PDB entry 6MDM | electron microscopy, 4.40 A resolution (low resolution: residue-level contacts below are approximate; hydrogen-bond / salt-bridge calls are withheld) | chains K and L of the 11 polymer chains in the assembly

Chain K (and L):
Name: Alpha-soluble NSF attachment protein
Organism: Rattus norvegicus
Notes: chain L of this document is another copy of the same molecule, construct and numbering; everything in this record applies to it too
UniProt: P54921 (SNAA_RAT); residue numbers follow UniProt; this construct covers 1-295
Chain sequence (313 residues; numbered -17 to 295; the number before each row is that of its first residue; numbers below 1 keep their minus sign (Met-17 is residue -17)):
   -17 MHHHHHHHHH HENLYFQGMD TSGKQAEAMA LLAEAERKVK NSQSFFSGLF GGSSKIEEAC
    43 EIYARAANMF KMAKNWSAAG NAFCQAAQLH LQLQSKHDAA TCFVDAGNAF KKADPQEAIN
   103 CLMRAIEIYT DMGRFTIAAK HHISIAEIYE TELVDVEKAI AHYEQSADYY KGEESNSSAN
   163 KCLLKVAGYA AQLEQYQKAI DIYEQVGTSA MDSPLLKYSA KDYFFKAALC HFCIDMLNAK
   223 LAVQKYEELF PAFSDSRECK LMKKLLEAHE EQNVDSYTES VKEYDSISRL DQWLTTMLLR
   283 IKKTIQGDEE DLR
Disordered / not traced: -17 to 7, 294-295
Differences from the reference sequence: initiating methionine (-17); expression tag (-16 to 0)

Chain K / chain L interface:
Pairs across the interface (16):
  Arg47(K) with Asp113(L); Met114(L)
  Asn50(K) with Thr112(L); Asp113(L); Met114(L); Gly115(L); Phe117(L)
  Lys53(K) with Phe117(L)
  Met54(K) with Thr112(L); Tyr151(L)
  Lys94(K) with Lys153(L)
  Asp267(K) with Leu231(L)
  Arg271(K) with Lys199(L); Tyr200(L); Glu229(L); Leu231(L)
Also at the interface, not in a pair above, chain L (13 interface residues in all): Gln147, Gly154

Overview:
7 residues of chain K face 13 of chain L across their interface.
Both chains are Alpha-soluble NSF attachment protein (Rattus norvegicus). Entry 6MDM (The 20S supercomplex
engaging the SNAP-25 N-terminus (class 1)) was determined by electron microscopy (same publication as 6MDN,
6MDO and 6MDP).
